Entry 7ENJ (electron microscopy, 4.40 A resolution (low resolution: residue-level contacts below are approximate; hydrogen-bond / salt-bridge calls are withheld)); this record covers chains K and Q of the 26 polymer chains in the assembly.

[Chain K]
Protein: Mediator of RNA polymerase II transcription subunit 11
Source organism: Homo sapiens
UniProt: Q9P086 (MED11_HUMAN); residue numbers follow UniProt; this construct covers 1-117
Sequence (117 residues; each row starts with the number of its first residue):
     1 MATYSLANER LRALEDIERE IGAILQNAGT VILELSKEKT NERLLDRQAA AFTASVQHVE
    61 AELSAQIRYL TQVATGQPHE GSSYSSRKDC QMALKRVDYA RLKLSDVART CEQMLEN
Disordered / not traced: 1-5
Curated features (UniProtKB/Swiss-Prot):
  - modified residue: Ala2 (N-acetylalanine)
  - natural variant: Arg109 to Asn117 (deletion: In NDDRSB)

[Chain Q]
Protein: Mediator of RNA polymerase II transcription subunit 17
Source organism: Homo sapiens
UniProt: Q9NVC6 (MED17_HUMAN); residues 1-651 here = UniProt positions 1-651
Sequence (651 residues; row label = number of the first residue in the row):
     1 MSGVRAVRIS IESACEKQVH EVGLDGTETY LPPLSMSQNL ARLAQRIDFS QGSGSEEEEA
    61 AGTEGDAQEW PGAGSSADQD DEEGVVKFQP SLWPWDSVRN NLRSALTEMC VLYDVLSIVR
   121 DKKFMTLDPV SQDALPPKQN PQTLQLISKK KSLAGAAQIL LKGAERLTKS VTENQENKLQ
   181 RDFNSELLRL RQHWKLRKVG DKILGDLSYR SAGSLFPHHG TFEVIKNTDL DLDKKIPEDY
   241 CPLDVQIPSD LEGSAYIKVS IQKQAPDIGD LGTVNLFKRP LPKSKPGSPH WQTKLEAAQN
   301 VLLCKEIFAQ LSREAVQIKS QVPHIVVKNQ IISQPFPSLQ LSISLCHSSN DKKSQKFATE
   361 KQCPEDHLYV LEHNLHLLIR EFHKQTLSSI MMPHPASAPF GHKRMRLSGP QAFDKNEINS
   421 LQSSEGLLEK IIKQAKHIFL RSRAAATIDS LASRIEDPQI QAHWSNINDV YESSVKVLIT
   481 SQGYEQICKS IQLQLNIGVE QIRVVHRDGR VITLSYQEQE LQDFLLSQMS QHQVHAVQQL
   541 AKVMGWQVLS FSNHVGLGPI ESIGNASAIT VASPSGDYAI SVRNGPESGS KIMVQFPRNQ
   601 CKDLPKSDVL QDNKWSHLRG PFKEVQWNKM EGRNFVYKME LLMSALSPCL L
Disordered / not traced: 48-86, 173-181, 228-241, 266-288, 351-365
Curated features (UniProtKB/Swiss-Prot):
  - natural variant: Leu371 (L371P: In MCPHSBA)

[Chain K / chain Q interface]
Pairs across the interface (49):
  Leu6(K) - Arg191(Q)
  Arg10(K) - Ser185(Q)
  Arg10(K) - Leu188(Q)
  Ile17(K) - Val171(Q)
  Ile21(K) - Ala164(Q)
  Ile21(K) - Leu167(Q)
  Ile21(K) - Thr168(Q)
  Ile21(K) - Val171(Q)
  Ile24(K) - Leu160(Q)
  Ile24(K) - Ala164(Q)
  Leu25(K) - Leu161(Q)
  Asn27(K) - Leu160(Q)
  Ala28(K) - Leu160(Q)
  Ala28(K) - Leu161(Q)
  Val31(K) - Leu153(Q)
  Val31(K) - Ala157(Q)
  Ile32(K) - Ala157(Q)
  Glu34(K) - Lys150(Q)
  Glu34(K) - Leu153(Q)
  Leu35(K) - Lys150(Q)
  Leu35(K) - Leu153(Q)
  Leu35(K) - Ala154(Q)
  Leu35(K) - Ala157(Q)
  Ser36(K) - Lys150(Q)
  Lys37(K) - Lys150(Q)
  Pro78(K) - Leu196(Q)
  Pro78(K) - Arg197(Q)
  His79(K) - Lys195(Q)
  Gly81(K) - Lys195(Q)
  Ser82(K) - Ser211(Q)
  Tyr84(K) - Trp194(Q)
  Tyr84(K) - Lys195(Q)
  Tyr84(K) - Asp206(Q)
  Tyr84(K) - Ser208(Q)
  Tyr84(K) - Tyr209(Q)
  Tyr84(K) - Gln299(Q)
  Arg87(K) - His193(Q)
  Arg87(K) - Trp194(Q)
  Arg87(K) - Gln292(Q)
  Lys88(K) - Tyr209(Q)
  Lys88(K) - His376(Q)
  Asp89(K) - Arg380(Q)
  Asp89(K) - Lys384(Q)
  Gln91(K) - Glu296(Q)
  Met92(K) - Tyr369(Q)
  Met92(K) - His373(Q)
  Lys95(K) - Tyr369(Q)
  Arg96(K) - His373(Q)
  Tyr99(K) - Tyr369(Q)
Other interface residues (no listed pair), chain K (31 interface residues in all): Lys39, Glu80, Ser83, Ser85
Other interface residues (no listed pair), chain Q (35 interface residues in all): Gln192, Leu207, Leu303, Val370, Leu377

[In short]
31 residues of chain K face 35 of chain Q across their interface.
Chain K is Mediator of RNA polymerase II transcription subunit 11 and chain Q is Mediator of RNA polymerase II
transcription subunit 17, both from Homo sapiens; the structure, Human Mediator (deletion of MED1-IDR) in a
Tail-bent conformation (MED-B), was determined by electron microscopy together with 7EMF from the same study.
